8WYB - chains B and D of the 8 polymer chains in the assembly; structure by electron microscopy, 3.37 A resolution.

== Chain B (and D) ==
Molecule: SIR2-like domain-containing protein
From: Bacillus subtilis
Notes: chain D of this document is another copy of the same molecule, construct and numbering; everything in this record applies to it too
Reference sequence: D4G637 (D4G637_BACNB); numbering as in UniProt (aligned over 1-1005)
Sequence (1005 residues; numbered 1 to 1005; the number before each row is that of its first residue):
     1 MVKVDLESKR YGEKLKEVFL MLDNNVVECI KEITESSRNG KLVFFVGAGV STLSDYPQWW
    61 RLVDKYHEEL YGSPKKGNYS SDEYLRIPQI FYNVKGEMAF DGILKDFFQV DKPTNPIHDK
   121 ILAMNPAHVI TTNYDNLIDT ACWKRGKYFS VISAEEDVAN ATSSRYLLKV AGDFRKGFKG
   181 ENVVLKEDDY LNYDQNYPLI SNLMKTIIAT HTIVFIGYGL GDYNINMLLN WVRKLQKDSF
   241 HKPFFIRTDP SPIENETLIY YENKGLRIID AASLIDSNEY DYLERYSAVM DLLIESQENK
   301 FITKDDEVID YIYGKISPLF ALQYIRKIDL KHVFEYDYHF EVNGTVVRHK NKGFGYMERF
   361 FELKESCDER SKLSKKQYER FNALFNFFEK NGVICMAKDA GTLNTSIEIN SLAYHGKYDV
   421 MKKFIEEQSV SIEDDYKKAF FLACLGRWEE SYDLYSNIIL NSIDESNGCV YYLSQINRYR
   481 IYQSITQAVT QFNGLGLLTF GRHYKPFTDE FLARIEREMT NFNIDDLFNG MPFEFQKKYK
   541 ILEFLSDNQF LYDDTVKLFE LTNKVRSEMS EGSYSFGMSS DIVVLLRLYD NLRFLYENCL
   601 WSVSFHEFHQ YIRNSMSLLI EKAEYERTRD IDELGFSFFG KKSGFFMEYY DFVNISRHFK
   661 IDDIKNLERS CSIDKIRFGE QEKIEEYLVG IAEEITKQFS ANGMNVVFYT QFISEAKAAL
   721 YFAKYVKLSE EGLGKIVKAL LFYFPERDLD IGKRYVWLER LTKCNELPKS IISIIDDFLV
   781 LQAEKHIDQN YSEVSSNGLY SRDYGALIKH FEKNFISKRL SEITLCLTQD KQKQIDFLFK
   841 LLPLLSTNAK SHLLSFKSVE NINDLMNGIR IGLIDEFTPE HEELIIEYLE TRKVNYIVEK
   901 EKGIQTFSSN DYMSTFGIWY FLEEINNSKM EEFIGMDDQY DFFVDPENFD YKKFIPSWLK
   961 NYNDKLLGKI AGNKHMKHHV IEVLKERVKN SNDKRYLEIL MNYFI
Not modelled in the structure: 1-22, 75-78, 366-368, 400-405, 464-466, 634-643, 898-902 (chain D: 1-21, 75-78, 297-300, 366-368, 400-405, 464-466, 634-643, 898-902)
Differences from the reference sequence: engineered mutation Ala171 (His in D4G637)
Residues lining bound ligands: NAD (nicotinamide-adenine-dinucleotide): Gly49, Leu53, Gln58, Trp60, Tyr79, Tyr84, Gly217, Tyr218, Gly219, Thr248, Asp249, Tyr282, Tyr286
Reported in the primary citation:
  - binding site for NAD: Thr52, Trp60, Thr248, Tyr282
  - mutagenesis - W59A, D135A, Y282A (about 50%): decreased catalytic activity on NAD
  - mutagenesis - T52A, W60A, T248A: unchanged catalytic activity on NAD
  - mutagenesis - Y282A: decreased catalytic activity with Bacillus phage SPR Tube protein

== Interface between chain B and chain D ==
Contacting residue pairs (29):
  Leu70(B) - Glu256(D)
  Tyr71(B) - Glu256(D)
  Tyr71(B) - Thr257(D)
  Ser80(B) - Ser80(D)
  Ser80(B) - Asp82(D)  hydrogen bond
  Ser81(B) - Asp82(D)  hydrogen bond (backbone-side chain)
  Asp82(B) - Asp82(D)
  Arg86(B) - Gly221(D)
  Arg86(B) - Asn226(D)  hydrogen bond
  Arg86(B) - Tyr261(D)
  Gln89(B) - Tyr260(D)
  Ile90(B) - Tyr260(D)  hydrophobic
  Asn93(B) - Tyr260(D)
  Val94(B) - Glu256(D)
  Glu187(B) - Tyr260(D)  hydrogen bond
  Leu191(B) - Asn230(D)
  Asn192(B) - Arg233(D)  hydrogen bond
  Asn226(B) - Arg86(D)  hydrogen bond
  Asn230(B) - Leu191(D)
  Arg233(B) - Leu191(D)
  Glu254(B) - Tyr71(D)
  Glu256(B) - Leu70(D)
  Glu256(B) - Val94(D)
  Thr257(B) - Tyr71(D)  hydrogen bond
  Tyr260(B) - Gln89(D)
  Tyr260(B) - Ile90(D)  hydrophobic
  Tyr260(B) - Asn93(D)
  Tyr260(B) - Glu187(D)  hydrogen bond
  Tyr261(B) - Arg86(D)
Interface residues without a listed pair, chain B (25 interface residues in all): Asp188, Gly221, Ile259, Lys264
Interface residues without a listed pair, chain D (23 interface residues in all): Ser81, Asp188, Glu254, Lys264

== Overview ==
25 residues of chain B face 23 of chain D across their interface, with 8 hydrogen bonds. Polar pairs include
Ser80(B)-Asp82(D), Ser81(B)-Asp82(D) and Arg86(B)-Asn226(D). The paper reports a binding site for NAD at
Thr52(B), Trp60(B) and Thr248(B) among others; W59A, D135A and Y282A of chain B reduce catalytic activity on
NAD; 6 substitutions were tested in all.
Both chains are SIR2-like domain-containing protein (Bacillus subtilis). Entry 8WYB (Cryo-EM structure of DSR2
(H171A)-tube-NAD+ complex) was determined by electron microscopy together with 8WYA, 8WYC, 8WYD, 8WYE and 8WYF
from the same study.
